8OO4 - chain AAA; structure by X-ray diffraction, 1.99 A resolution.

== Chain AAA ==
Molecule: Angiogenin
Source organism: Homo sapiens
Notes: EC 3.1.27.-
UniProtKB: Q71MJ0 (ANGI_GORGO); residues 1-123 here correspond to UniProt positions 25-147 (UniProt number = residue number + 24)
Sequence (123 residues; row label = number of the first residue in the row):
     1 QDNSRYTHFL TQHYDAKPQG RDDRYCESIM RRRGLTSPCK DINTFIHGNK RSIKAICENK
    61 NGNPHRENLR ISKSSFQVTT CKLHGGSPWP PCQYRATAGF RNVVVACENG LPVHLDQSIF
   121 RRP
Unresolved in the structure: 1, 123
Curated features (UniProtKB/Swiss-Prot):
  - motif: R31 to L35 (Nucleolar localization signal)
  - active site: H13 (Proton acceptor), H114 (Proton donor)
  - binding site (tRNA): R21, D22, C81, V103
  - modified residue: Q1 (Pyrrolidone carboxylic acid)
Disulfides: C26-C81, C39-C92, C57-C107
Metal / ion sites: platinum (II) ion: H114 (together with ammonia)
Residues lining bound ligands: ammonia (NH3): Q12, H13, V113, H114, L115
Reported in the primary citation:
  - platinum (II) ion coordination: H114
  - catalytic residues: H13, K40, H114 (citing earlier work)

== Summary ==
Bound to chain AAA: ammonia. Curated annotation (UniProt) lists active-site residues H13 and H114 and 4
tRNA-binding residues. From the paper: catalytic residues H13, K40 and H114; platinum (II) ion coordination by
H114.
Chain AAA is Angiogenin (Homo sapiens); the structure, X-ray structure of the adduct formed upon reaction of
cisplatin with human angiogenin after 1 month ..., was determined by X-ray diffraction, deposited together
with 8OO3.
